Entry 5B5V (X-ray diffraction, 2.19 A resolution); this record covers chains C and F of the 4 polymer chains in the assembly.

Chain C (and F):
Name: MOB kinase activator 1B
Source organism: Mus musculus
Notes: chain F of this document is another copy of the same molecule, construct and numbering; everything in this record applies to it too
Reference sequence: Q8BPB0 (MOB1B_MOUSE); residue numbers follow UniProt; this construct covers 1-216
Chain sequence (218 residues; numbered -1 to 216; the number before each row is that of its first residue; numbers below 1 keep their minus sign (Gly-1 is residue -1)):
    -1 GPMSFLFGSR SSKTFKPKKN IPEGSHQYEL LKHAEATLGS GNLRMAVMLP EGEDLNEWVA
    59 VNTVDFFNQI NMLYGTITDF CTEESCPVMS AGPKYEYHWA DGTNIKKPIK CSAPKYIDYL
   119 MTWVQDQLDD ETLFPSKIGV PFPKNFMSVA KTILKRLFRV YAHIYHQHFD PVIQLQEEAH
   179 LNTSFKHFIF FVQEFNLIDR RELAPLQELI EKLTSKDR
Unresolved in the structure: -1 to 19, 101-105, 212-216 (chain F: -1 to 2, 11-216)
Construct notes: expression tag (-1 to 0)
UniProt features mapped onto this chain:
  - binding site (Zn(2+)): Cys79, Cys84, His161, His166
  - modified residue: Ser2 (N-acetylserine), Thr12 (Phosphothreonine), Thr35 (Phosphothreonine)
Ion coordination: Zn2+: Cys79, Cys84, His161, His166
What the authors report for this chain:
  - post-translational modification sites: Thr12, Thr35 (citing earlier work)
  - binding site for chloride ion: Lys153, Arg154, Arg157

How chain C and chain F interact:
Residue-residue contacts (26):
  Lys92(C) - Ser9(F)
  Lys92(C) - Ser10(F)
  Tyr93(C) - Arg8(F)
  Tyr93(C) - Ser9(F)
  Tyr93(C) - Ser10(F)
  Glu94(C) - Arg8(F)
  Glu94(C) - Ser9(F)  hydrogen bond (backbone-backbone)
  Tyr95(C) - Ser7(F)
  Tyr95(C) - Arg8(F)
  His96(C) - Phe5(F)
  His96(C) - Gly6(F)
  His96(C) - Ser7(F)  hydrogen bond (backbone-backbone)
  His96(C) - Ser9(F)
  Trp97(C) - Leu4(F)  hydrophobic
  Trp97(C) - Phe5(F)
  Trp97(C) - Gly6(F)
  Ala98(C) - Phe5(F)  hydrogen bond (backbone-backbone)
  Asp99(C) - Phe3(F)
  Tyr117(C) - Leu4(F)
  Trp121(C) - Phe3(F)
  Trp121(C) - Leu4(F)  hydrophobic
  Arg154(C) - Leu4(F)  hydrogen bond (side chain-backbone)
  Arg199(C) - Arg8(F)  hydrogen bond (backbone-side chain)
  Glu200(C) - Arg8(F)  hydrogen bond (backbone-side chain)
  Ala202(C) - Arg8(F)
  Pro203(C) - Arg8(F)
Other interface residues (no listed pair), chain C (17 interface residues in all): Leu118, Arg157

In short:
Chain C and chain F form an interface of 17 and 8 residues respectively; the contacts include 6 hydrogen
bonds. Polar contacts include Arg154(C)-Leu4(F), Arg199(C)-Arg8(F) and Glu200(C)-Arg8(F). Curated annotation
(UniProt) lists 4 Zn2+-binding residues on chain C. From the paper: a binding site for chloride ion at
Lys153(C), Arg154(C) and Arg157(C); modification sites Thr12(C) and Thr35(C).
Both chains are MOB kinase activator 1B (Mus musculus). Entry 5B5V (Structure of full-length MOB1b) was
determined by X-ray diffraction together with 5B6B from the same study.
